PDB entry 6HIQ | electron microscopy, 3.20 A resolution | chains A and E of the 5 polymer chains in the assembly

# Chain A (and E)
Molecule: 5-hydroxytryptamine receptor 3A
From: Mus musculus
Notes: chain E of this document is another copy of the same molecule, construct and numbering; everything in this record applies to it too
UniProtKB: P23979 (5HT3A_MOUSE); the construct has insertions or renumbered stretches relative to UniProt, so the offset changes along the chain: 9-276 = UniProt 35-302; 278-460 = UniProt 303-485
Sequence (452 residues; each row starts with the number of its first residue):
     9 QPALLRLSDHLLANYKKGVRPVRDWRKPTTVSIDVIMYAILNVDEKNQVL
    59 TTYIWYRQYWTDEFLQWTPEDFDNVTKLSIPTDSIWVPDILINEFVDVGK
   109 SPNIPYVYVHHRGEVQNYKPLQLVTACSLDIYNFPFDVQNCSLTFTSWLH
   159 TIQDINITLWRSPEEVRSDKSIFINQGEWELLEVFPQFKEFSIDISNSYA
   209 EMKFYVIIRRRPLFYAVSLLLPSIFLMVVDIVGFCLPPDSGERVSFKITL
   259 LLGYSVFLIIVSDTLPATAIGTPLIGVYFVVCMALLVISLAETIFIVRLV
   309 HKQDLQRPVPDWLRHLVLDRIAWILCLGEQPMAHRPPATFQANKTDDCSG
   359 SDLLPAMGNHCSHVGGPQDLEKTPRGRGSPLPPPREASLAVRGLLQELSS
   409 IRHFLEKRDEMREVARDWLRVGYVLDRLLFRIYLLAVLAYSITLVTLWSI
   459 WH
Disordered / not traced: 333-399
Construct notes: insertion (277)
Cystine bridges: Cys135-Cys149
Covalent attachments: N-acetylglucosamine (NAG) linked to Asn82, Asn148, Asn164
Residues lining bound ligands:
  - serotonin (SRO), molecule 1: Ile44, Trp63, Tyr64, Arg65, Tyr126, Lys127
  - serotonin (SRO), molecule 2: Asn101, Thr154, Ser155, Trp156, Phe199, Ile201, Tyr207
What the authors report for this chain:
  - binding site for serotonin: Trp63, Tyr64, Tyr126, Ser155, Trp156, Phe199, Tyr207
  - mutagenesis - R65A (50-fold), D202A (140-fold): decreased binding to serotonin (citing earlier work)
  - conformationally variable residues (domain motion): Phe103, Leu260
  - mutagenesis - W456A: abolished signaling in response to TMPPAA

# Chain A / chain E interface
Pairs across the interface (99; chain A residue first):
  Gly26(A) - Ser87(E)
  Gly26(A) - Pro89(E)
  Val27(A) - Leu12(E)
  Val27(A) - Leu13(E)  hydrophobic
  Val27(A) - Ser16(E)
  Arg28(A) - Leu12(E)
  Val30(A) - Leu12(E)  hydrophobic
  Trp33(A) - Leu12(E)  hydrophobic
  Trp33(A) - Asp81(E)  hydrogen bond (side chain-backbone)
  Trp33(A) - Asn82(E)
  Trp33(A) - Val83(E)
  Arg34(A) - Asp81(E)  hydrogen bond (side chain-backbone)
  Arg34(A) - Asn82(E)
  Gln56(A) - Gln184(E)
  Phe72(A) - Leu13(E)  hydrophobic
  Trp94(A) - Tyr114(E)  hydrogen bond
  Val95(A) - Tyr114(E)  hydrogen bond (backbone-side chain)
  Asp97(A) - Pro113(E)
  Asp97(A) - Tyr114(E)
  Leu99(A) - Ile112(E)  hydrophobic
  Asn101(A) - Tyr61(E)  hydrogen bond (backbone-side chain)
  Asn101(A) - Trp63(E)
  Glu102(A) - Tyr46(E)
  Phe103(A) - Tyr61(E)
  Phe103(A) - Lys108(E)
  Phe103(A) - Pro110(E)
  Phe103(A) - Pro128(E)  hydrophobic
  Phe103(A) - Gln130(E)  hydrogen bond (backbone-side chain)
  Val104(A) - Lys108(E)
  Val104(A) - Gln130(E)  hydrogen bond (backbone-side chain)
  Asp105(A) - Lys108(E)  salt bridge
  Ser136(A) - Gln184(E)
  Trp156(A) - Trp63(E)
  Trp156(A) - Ile112(E)
  Trp156(A) - Tyr126(E)  hydrogen bond (side chain-backbone)
  Trp156(A) - Lys127(E)
  Trp156(A) - Pro128(E)
  Leu157(A) - Tyr114(E)
  Leu157(A) - Val115(E)
  Leu157(A) - Tyr116(E)  hydrogen bond (backbone-side chain)
  Leu157(A) - Tyr126(E)  hydrophobic
  His158(A) - Ser87(E)
  His158(A) - Tyr114(E)
  His158(A) - Tyr116(E)
  Thr159(A) - Tyr116(E)  hydrogen bond (backbone-side chain)
  Asp162(A) - Tyr116(E)  hydrogen bond
  Phe199(A) - Trp63(E)  hydrophobic
  Ile201(A) - Ser179(E)
  Ile201(A) - Ile180(E)  hydrophobic
  Asp202(A) - Arg65(E)  salt bridge
  Asn205(A) - Tyr126(E)
  Tyr207(A) - Tyr126(E)
  Gly249(A) - Glu250(E)
  Glu250(A) - Glu250(E)
  Arg251(A) - Glu250(E)
  Val252(A) - Glu250(E)  hydrogen bond (backbone-side chain)
  Ser253(A) - Glu250(E)  hydrogen bond (backbone-side chain)
  Ile256(A) - Phe254(E)  hydrophobic
  Ile256(A) - Thr257(E)
  Leu259(A) - Phe233(E)  hydrophobic
  Leu260(A) - Thr257(E)
  Leu260(A) - Leu260(E)  hydrophobic
  Ile267(A) - Ile268(E)  hydrophobic
  Leu273(A) - Phe222(E)  hydrophobic
  Pro274(A) - Phe222(E)
  Ala275(A) - Phe222(E)  hydrophobic
  Thr276(A) - Gln184(E)
  Ala277(A) - Gly185(E)
  Ala277(A) - Arg219(E)
  Gly279(A) - Leu221(E)
  Thr280(A) - Val225(E)
  Met291(A) - Phe233(E)  hydrophobic
  Val295(A) - Phe233(E)  hydrophobic
  Ile302(A) - Val240(E)
  Ile302(A) - Cys243(E)  hydrophobic
  Ile302(A) - Leu244(E)  hydrophobic
  Val305(A) - Leu244(E)  hydrophobic
  Val305(A) - Pro245(E)
  Arg306(A) - Cys243(E)  hydrogen bond (side chain-backbone)
  Arg306(A) - Pro245(E)
  Arg306(A) - Arg435(E)
  His309(A) - Asp247(E)
  His309(A) - Ser248(E)
  Gln311(A) - Arg424(E)  hydrogen bond (backbone-side chain)
  Gln311(A) - Leu427(E)
  Gln311(A) - Arg428(E)
  Gln311(A) - Tyr431(E)
  Asp312(A) - Arg424(E)  hydrogen bond (backbone-side chain)
  Asp312(A) - Arg428(E)  hydrogen bond (backbone-side chain)
  Leu402(A) - Leu406(E)  hydrophobic
  Glu405(A) - Leu406(E)
  Glu405(A) - Ser407(E)
  Glu405(A) - Arg410(E)
  Ser408(A) - Arg410(E)  hydrogen bond
  Ile409(A) - Leu413(E)  hydrophobic
  Phe412(A) - Leu413(E)
  Phe412(A) - Glu414(E)
  Phe412(A) - Asp417(E)
  Arg416(A) - Arg420(E)
Other interface residues (no listed pair), chain A (70 interface residues in all): Lys24, Arg31, Asn55, Pro96, Ile100, Ala134, Ile278, Val288, Leu298, Ala299, Leu313, Leu406
Other interface residues (no listed pair), chain E (71 interface residues in all): Pro10, Ala11, Asp17, Leu49, Asn50, Phe80, Ser109, Gln124, Glu186, Tyr223, Leu229, Val237, Phe242, Phe265, Leu403, Ile409
Interface features reported in the paper:
  - residue pairs: Asp202(A)-Arg65(E) (salt bridge)

# In short
70 residues of chain A and 71 residues of chain E are in contact, with 18 hydrogen bonds and 2 salt bridges.
Polar contacts include Asp105(A)-Lys108(E), Asp202(A)-Arg65(E) and Trp33(A)-Asp81(E). The authors report a
salt bridge between Asp202(A) and Arg65(E). The paper reports a binding site for serotonin at Trp63(A),
Tyr64(A) and Tyr126(A) among others; R65A and D202A of chain A reduce binding to serotonin.
Both chains are 5-hydroxytryptamine receptor 3A (Mus musculus). Entry 6HIQ (Mouse serotonin 5-HT3 receptor,
serotonin-bound, I2 conformation) was determined by electron microscopy, deposited together with 6HIN, 6HIO
and 6HIS.
